Entry 9G3S (X-ray diffraction, 1.85 A resolution); this record covers chains C and D of the 4 polymer chains in the assembly.

== Chain C (and D) ==
Name: Fucose-binding lectin PA-IIL
Source organism: Pseudomonas aeruginosa PAO1
Notes: chain D of this document is another copy of the same molecule, construct and numbering; everything in this record applies to it too
UniProtKB: Q9HYN5 (Q9HYN5_PSEAE); residues 1-114 here correspond to UniProt positions 2-115 (UniProt number = residue number + 1)
Amino-acid sequence (114 residues; each row starts with the number of its first residue):
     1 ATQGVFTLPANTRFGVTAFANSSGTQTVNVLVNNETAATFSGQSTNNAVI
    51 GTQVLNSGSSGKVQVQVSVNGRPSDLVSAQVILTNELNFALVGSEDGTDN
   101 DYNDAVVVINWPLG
Ion coordination: Ca2+ site 1: Asn21, Asp101, Asn103, Asp104 (together with alpha-L-fucopyranose) (shared with Gly114(D) of chain D); Ca2+ site 2: Glu95, Asp99, Asp101, Asp104 (together with alpha-L-fucopyranose); Ca2+ site 3: Gly114 (together with alpha-L-fucopyranose) (shared with Asn21(D), Asp101(D), Asn103(D), Asp104(D) of chain D)
Reported in the primary citation:
  - binding site for alpha-L-fucopyranose: Thr45
  - binding site for 1-thio-beta-D-galactopyranose: Gly24, Val69, Asp96

== How chain C and chain D interact ==
Residue-residue contacts (54; chain C residue first):
  Arg13(C) with Thr45(D), hydrogen bond (side chain-backbone); Asn46(D), hydrogen bond
  Gly15(C) with Asn47(D)
  Thr17(C) with Phe19(D)
  Phe19(C) with Thr17(D)
  Asn21(C) with Leu113(D); Gly114(D), hydrogen bond (side chain-backbone)
  Thr45(C) with Arg13(D); Gly114(D)
  Asn46(C) with Arg13(D); Val54(D)
  Asn47(C) with Gly15(D); Asn110(D), hydrogen bond; Leu113(D)
  Val49(C) with Thr52(D)
  Val54(C) with Asn46(D)
  Val77(C) with Leu83(D), hydrophobic; Thr84(D)
  Ser78(C) with Leu83(D)
  Ala79(C) with Leu83(D), hydrophobic
  Val81(C) with Val81(D), hydrophobic
  Leu83(C) with Val77(D), hydrophobic; Ser78(D); Ala79(D), hydrophobic
  Thr84(C) with Val77(D); Tyr102(D)
  Glu86(C) with Asn100(D); Asp101(D)
  Leu87(C) with Gly93(D); Tyr102(D)
  Phe89(C) with Leu91(D), hydrophobic; Val106(D), hydrophobic; Val108(D), hydrophobic
  Leu91(C) with Val81(D), hydrophobic; Phe89(D), hydrophobic
  Gly93(C) with Leu87(D)
  Asn100(C) with Glu86(D)
  Asp101(C) with Glu86(D); Gly114(D)
  Tyr102(C) with Thr84(D); Leu87(D)
  Asn103(C) with Pro112(D), hydrogen bond (side chain-backbone); Leu113(D); Gly114(D), hydrogen bond (side chain-backbone)
  Val106(C) with Phe89(D), hydrophobic
  Asn110(C) with Asn47(D), hydrogen bond
  Pro112(C) with Asn103(D), hydrogen bond (backbone-side chain)
  Leu113(C) with Asn21(D); Asn47(D); Asn103(D)
  Gly114(C) with Asn21(D), hydrogen bond (backbone-side chain); Thr45(D); Asp101(D); Asn103(D), hydrogen bond (backbone-side chain)
Interface residues without a listed pair, chain C (34 interface residues in all): Ser22, Thr52, Val92, Val108
Interface residues without a listed pair, chain D (34 interface residues in all): Ser22, Val49, Val92

== Summary ==
Chain C and chain D each contribute 34 residues to their interface; the contacts include 10 hydrogen bonds.
Polar pairs include Arg13(C)-Thr45(D), Arg13(C)-Asn46(D) and Asn21(C)-Gly114(D). Asn21(C), Asp101(C),
Asn103(C) and Asp104(C) coordinate Ca2+ site 1. From the paper: a binding site for
1-thio-beta-D-galactopyranose at Gly24(C), Val69(C) and Asp96(C); a binding site for alpha-L-fucopyranose at
Thr45(C).
Chain C and chain D are both Fucose-binding lectin PA-IIL (Pseudomonas aeruginosa PAO1); the structure, LecB
from Pseudomonas aeruginosa in complex with a synthetic thiofucoside, was determined by X-ray diffraction
(same publication as 9G3R).
